8I79 - chains F and E of the 10 polymer chains in the assembly; structure by electron microscopy, 2.80 A resolution.

Chain F:
Name: BTB/POZ domain-containing protein KCTD7
Organism: Mus musculus
UniProt: Q8BJK1 (KCTD7_MOUSE); residues 1-289 here = UniProt positions 1-289
Amino-acid sequence (297 residues; each row starts with the number of its first residue; numbers below 1 keep their minus sign (Asp-7 is residue -7)):
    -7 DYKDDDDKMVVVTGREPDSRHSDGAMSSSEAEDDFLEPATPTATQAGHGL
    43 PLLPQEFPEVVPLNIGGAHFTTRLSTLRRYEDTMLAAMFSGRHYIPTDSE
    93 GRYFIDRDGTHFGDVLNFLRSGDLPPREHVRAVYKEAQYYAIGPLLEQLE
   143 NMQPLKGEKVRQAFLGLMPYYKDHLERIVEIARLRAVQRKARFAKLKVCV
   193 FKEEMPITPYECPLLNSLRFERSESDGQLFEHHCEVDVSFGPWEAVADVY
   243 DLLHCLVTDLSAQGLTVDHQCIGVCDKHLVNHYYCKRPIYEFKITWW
Unresolved in the structure: -7 to 44, 196-226, 266-279
Differences from the reference sequence: expression tag (-7 to 0); engineered mutation Tyr126 (His in Q8BJK1)
Reported in the primary citation:
  - mutagenesis - R65A, S67A: unchanged binding to Cullin-3 (chain E)
  - self-association interface (contacts with another copy of this molecule): Gln145

Chain E:
Name: Cullin-3
Organism: Homo sapiens
UniProt: Q13618 (CUL3_HUMAN); residue numbers follow UniProt; this construct covers 22-388
Amino-acid sequence (376 residues; each row starts with the number of its first residue):
    13 MHHHHHHGSPMTMDEKYVNSIWDLLKNAIQEIQRKNNSGLSFEELYRNAY
    63 TMVLHKHGEKLYTGLREVVTEHLINKVREDVLNSLNNNFLQTLNQAWNDH
   113 QTAMVMIRDILMYMDRVYVQQNNVENVYNLGLIIFRDQVVRYGCIRDHLR
   163 QTLLDMIARERKGEVVDRGAIRNACQMLMILGLEGRSVYEEDFEAPFLEM
   213 SAEFFQMESQKFLAENSASVYIKKVEARINEEIERVMHCLDKSTEEPIVK
   263 VVERELISKHMKTIVEMENSGLVHMLKNGKTEDLGCMYKLFSRVPNGLKT
   313 MCECMSSYLREQGKALVSEEGEGKNPVDYRQGLDDLKSRFDRFLLESFNN
   363 DRLFKQTIAGDFEYFLNLNSRSPEYL
Unresolved in the structure: 13-25, 268-388
Differences from the reference sequence: initiating methionine (13); expression tag (14-21); engineered mutation Arg342 (Ile in Q13618), Asp346 (Leu in Q13618)
Curated features (UniProtKB/Swiss-Prot):
  - natural variant: Val285 (V285A: In NEDAUS)

How chain F and chain E interact:
Residue-residue contacts - 8 pairs, chain F then chain E:
  Arg65(F) - Ser53(E)  hydrogen bond
  Arg65(F) - Glu55(E)  salt bridge
  Arg65(F) - Glu56(E)
  Arg65(F) - Arg59(E)
  Ser67(F) - Glu56(E)  hydrogen bond
  Thr68(F) - Arg59(E)  hydrogen bond
  Arg71(F) - Tyr29(E)
  Arg112(F) - Arg59(E)
Other interface residues (no listed pair), chain F (6 interface residues in all): Ser113
Other interface residues (no listed pair), chain E (6 interface residues in all): Thr63

Summary:
Chain F and chain E each contribute 6 residues to their interface, with 3 hydrogen bonds and 1 salt bridge.
Polar pairs include Arg65(F)-Glu55(E), Arg65(F)-Ser53(E) and Ser67(F)-Glu56(E). From the paper: R65A and S67A
of chain F leave binding to Cullin-3 (chain E) unchanged; a self-association interface involving Gln145(F).
Here chain F is BTB/POZ domain-containing protein KCTD7 (Mus musculus) and chain E is Cullin-3 (Homo sapiens).
Entry 8I79 (Cryo-EM structure of KCTD7 in complex with Cullin3) was determined by electron microscopy (same
publication as 8JKB).
